8EBZ - chain A; structure by X-ray diffraction, 1.20 A resolution.

== Chain A ==
Molecule: Isoform 2B of GTPase KRas
Organism: Homo sapiens
Notes: EC 3.6.5.2
Reference sequence: P01116-2 (RASK_HUMAN); residues 1-169 here = UniProt positions 1-169
Amino-acid sequence (170 residues; numbered 0 to 169; the number before each row is that of its first residue; numbering starts at 0):
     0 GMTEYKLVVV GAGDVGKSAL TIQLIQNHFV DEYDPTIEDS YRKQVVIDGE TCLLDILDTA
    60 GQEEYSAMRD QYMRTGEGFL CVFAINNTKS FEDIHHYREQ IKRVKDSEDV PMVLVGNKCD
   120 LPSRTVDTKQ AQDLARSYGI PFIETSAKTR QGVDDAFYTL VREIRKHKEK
Differences from the reference sequence: expression tag (0); engineered mutation Asp13 (Gly in P01116-2)
Modified / non-standard residues: Cys51 (S-hydroxycysteine; CSO)
Ion coordination: Mg2+ site 1: Ser17 (together with GMP-PNP); Mg2+ site 2: Asp108, Gly138; Mg2+ site 3 near Asp119 (its only coordinating residue here)
Ligand contacts: GMP-PNP (GNP; phosphoaminophosphonic acid-guanylate ester): Ala11, Gly12, Asp13, Val14, Gly15, Lys16, Ser17, Ala18, Phe28, Asp30, Thr58, Ala59, Gly60, Gln61, Asn116, Lys117, Asp119, Leu120, Ser145, Ala146, Lys147
From the paper describing this entry:
  - conformationally variable residues (loop rearrangement, side-chain flip): Asp13, Thr35
  - mutagenesis - G13D/A130I, G13D/A130V, G13D/A130L, G13D/A130F: decreased stability
  - allosteric site: Ala130

== Summary ==
Chain A binds GMP-PNP. The Mg2+ site 2 is built by Asp108 and Gly138. From the paper: G13D/A130I, G13D/A130V
and G13D/A130L, among others, reduce stability; an allosteric site at Ala130.
Chain A is Isoform 2B of GTPase KRas (Homo sapiens); the structure, Crystal Structure of GMPPNP-bound
KRAS-G13D mutant at 1.2 Ang resolution, was determined by X-ray diffraction, deposited together with 8EPW.
